PDB entry 7LN5 | electron microscopy, 3.09 A resolution | chains C and G of the 7 polymer chains in the assembly

# Chain C
Protein: Transitional endoplasmic reticulum ATPase
Source organism: Homo sapiens
Notes: EC 3.6.4.6
UniProtKB: P55072 (TERA_HUMAN); residues 1-806 here = UniProt positions 1-806
Sequence (806 residues; numbered 1 to 806; the number before each row is that of its first residue):
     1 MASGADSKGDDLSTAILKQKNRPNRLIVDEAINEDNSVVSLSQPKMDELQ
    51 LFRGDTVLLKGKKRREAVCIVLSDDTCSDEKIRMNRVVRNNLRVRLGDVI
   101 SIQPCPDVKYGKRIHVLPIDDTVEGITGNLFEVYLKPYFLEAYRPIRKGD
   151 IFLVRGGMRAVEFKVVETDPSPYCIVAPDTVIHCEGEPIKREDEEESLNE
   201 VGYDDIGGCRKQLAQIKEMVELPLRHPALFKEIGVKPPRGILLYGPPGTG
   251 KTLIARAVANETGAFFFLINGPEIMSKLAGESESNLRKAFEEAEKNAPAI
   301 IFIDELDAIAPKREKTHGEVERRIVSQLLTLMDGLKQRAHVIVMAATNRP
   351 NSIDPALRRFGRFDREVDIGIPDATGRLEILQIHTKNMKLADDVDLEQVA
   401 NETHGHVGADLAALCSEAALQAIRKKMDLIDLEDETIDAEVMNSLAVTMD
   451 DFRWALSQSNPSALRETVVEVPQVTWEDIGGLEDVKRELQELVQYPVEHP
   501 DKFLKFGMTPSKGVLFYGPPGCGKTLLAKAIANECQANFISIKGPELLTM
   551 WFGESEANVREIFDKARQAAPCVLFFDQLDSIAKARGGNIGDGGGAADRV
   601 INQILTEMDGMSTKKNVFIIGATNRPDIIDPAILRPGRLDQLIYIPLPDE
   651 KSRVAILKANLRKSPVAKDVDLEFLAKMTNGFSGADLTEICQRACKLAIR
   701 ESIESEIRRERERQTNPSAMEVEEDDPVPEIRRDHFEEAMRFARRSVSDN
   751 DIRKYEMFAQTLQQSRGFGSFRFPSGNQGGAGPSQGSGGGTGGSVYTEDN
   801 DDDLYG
Not modelled in the structure: 1-11, 715-726, 776-806
Sequence notes: engineered mutation Glu232 (Ala in P55072), Gln578 (Glu in P55072)
Ion coordination: Mg2+: Thr525 (together with ATP)
Ligand contacts:
  - ADP (adenosine-5'-diphosphate): Asp205, Ile206, Gly207, Cys209, Pro246, Pro247, Gly248, Thr249, Gly250, Lys251, Thr252, Leu253, Ile380, His384, Gly408, Ala409, Ala412
  - ATP (adenosine-5'-triphosphate), molecule 1: Asp333, Ala356, Arg359, Phe360, Arg362
  - ATP, molecule 2: Asp478, Ile479, Gly480, Leu482, Pro519, Pro520, Gly521, Cys522, Gly523, Lys524, Thr525, Leu526, Gln578, Asn624, Ile656, Asn660, Gly684, Ala685, Thr688
  - ATP, molecule 3: Asp609, Arg635, Arg638
UniProt features mapped onto this chain:
  - region: Thr797 to Gly806 (Interaction with UBXN6)
  - motif: Asp802 to Gly806 (PIM motif)
  - binding site (ATP): Pro247 to Leu253, Asn348, His384, Gly521 to Leu526
  - modified residue: Ala2 (N-acetylalanine), Ser3 (Phosphoserine), Ser7 (Phosphoserine), Ser13 (Phosphoserine), Ser37 (Phosphoserine), Lys315 (N6,N6,N6-trimethyllysine), Thr436 (Phosphothreonine), Ser462 (Phosphoserine), Lys502 (N6-acetyllysine), Lys505 (N6-acetyllysine), Lys668 (N6-acetyllysine), Ser702 (Phosphoserine), Lys754 (N6-acetyllysine), Ser770 (Phosphoserine), Ser775 (Phosphoserine), Ser787 (Phosphoserine), Tyr805 (Phosphotyrosine)
  - cross-link (Glycyl lysine isopeptide (Lys-Gly)): Lys8 (interchain with G-Cter in SUMO2), Lys18 (interchain with G-Cter in SUMO2)
  - natural variant: Arg95 (R95G: In IBMPFD1), Gly97 (G97E: In CMT2Y), Ile126 (I126F: In IBMPFD1; uncertain significance), Arg155 (R155C: In IBMPFD1; R155H: In FTDALS6 and IBMPFD1; R155L: In IBMPFD1; R155P: In IBMPFD1; R155S: In IBMPFD1), Arg159 (R159G: In FTDALS6; R159H: In IBMPFD1), Ala160 (A160T: In IBMPFD1; uncertain significance), Glu185 (E185K: In CMT2Y), Arg191 (R191Q: In FTDALS6 and IBMPFD1), Leu198 (L198W: In IBMPFD1), Glu232 (A232E: In IBMPFD1; this construct carries the variant), Ile254 (I254F: In IBMPFD1; uncertain significance), Ile369 (I369T: In IBMPFD1; uncertain significance), 2 further natural variant entries in UniProt
  - mutagenesis: Phe52 to Asp55 (Abolishes interaction with NPLOC4; when associated with A-110), Arg53 (R53A: Minor effect on affinity for ATP and ADP), Arg86 (R86A: Strongly increased affinity for ATP. Strongly reduced affinity for ADP), Tyr110 (Y110A: Abolishes interaction with NPLOC4; when associated with 52-A--A-55), Arg113 to His115 (Severely reduced binding to DERL1), Phe131 (F131R: Severely reduced binding to DERL1), Leu140 (L140D: Severely reduced binding to DERL1), Asp179 (D179R: No effect on binding to DERL1), His183 (H183W: Severely reduced binding to DERL1), Lys251 (K251Q: Impairs ERAD degradation of HMGCR and does not inhibit interaction with RHBDD1; when associated with Q-524), Glu305 (E305Q: Defect in ubiquitin-dependent protein degradation by the proteasome; when associated with Q-578), Lys312 (K312A: Does not affect methylation by VCPKMT), 7 further mutagenesis entries in UniProt
What the authors report for this chain:
  - self-association interface (contacts with another copy of this molecule); pairs are residue here / residue on that copy: His317-Trp551 (pi stacking), Leu335, Met611
  - binding site for ATP: Arg256, Asp333, Arg362, Asp609, Arg638
  - mutagenesis - W551A/F552A, R599A: abolished catalytic activity
  - mutagenesis - I590A/D592A: unchanged catalytic activity
  - contacts within the chain: Phe552-Arg599 (pi stacking)
  - disease-associated variants - A232E: increased catalytic activity (citing earlier work)
  - mutagenesis - E578Q: decreased catalytic activity (citing earlier work)
  - mutagenesis - L464A: decreased catalytic activity

# Chain G
Protein: polyubiquitinated Ub-Eos
Source organism: Mus musculus
Sequence (22 residues; row label = number of the first residue in the row; X marks 22 residues of unknown identity (built as UNK)):
     1 XXXXXXXXXXXXXXXXXXXXXX

# Chain C / chain G interface
Chain C side of the interface, 10 residues: Lys277, Leu278, Ala279, His317, Met550, Trp551, Phe552, Gly591, Gly593, Gly594
From the paper, about this interface:
  - interface residues, chain C: Lys277(C), Leu278(C), Ala279(C), His317(C), Met550(C), Trp551(C), Phe552(C)

# Summary
No residue of chain C is in contact with chain G. Bound to chain C: 3 copies of ATP and ADP. From the paper: a
binding site for ATP at Arg256(C), Asp333(C) and Arg362(C) among others; W551A/F552A and R599A of chain C
abolish catalytic activity; 6 substitutions were tested in all.
Chain C is Transitional endoplasmic reticulum ATPase (Homo sapiens) and chain G is polyubiquitinated Ub-Eos
(Mus musculus); the structure, Cryo-EM structure of human p97 in complex with Npl4/Ufd1 and polyubiquitinated
Ub-Eos (CHAPSO, Class 1, Close ..., was determined by electron microscopy, deposited together with 7LMZ, 7LN0,
7LN1, 7LN2, 7LN3, 7LN4 and 7LN6.
